Entry 5VXN (X-ray diffraction, 3.38 A resolution); this record covers chains B and F of the 4 polymer chains in the assembly.

# Chain B
Name: Transcriptional regulatory protein RcsB
Organism: Escherichia coli (strain K12)
UniProt: P0DMC7 (RCSB_ECOLI); the construct has insertions or renumbered stretches relative to UniProt, so the offset changes along the chain: 1-125 = UniProt 1-125; 131-139 = UniProt 132-140; 141-216 = UniProt 141-216
Chain sequence (216 residues; each row starts with the number of its first residue; note: 6 numbers in that range are skipped by the numbering (no residue carries them; nothing is unmodelled there); a row labelled like 125A-125F holds insertion residues (125A, then the next letters in order)):
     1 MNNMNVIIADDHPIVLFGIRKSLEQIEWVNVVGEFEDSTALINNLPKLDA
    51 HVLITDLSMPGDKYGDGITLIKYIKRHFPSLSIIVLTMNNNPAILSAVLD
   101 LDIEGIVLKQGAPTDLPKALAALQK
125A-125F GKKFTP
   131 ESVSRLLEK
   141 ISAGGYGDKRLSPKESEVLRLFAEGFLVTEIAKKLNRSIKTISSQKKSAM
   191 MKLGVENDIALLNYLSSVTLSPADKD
Not modelled in the structure: 1, 125A-125F, 141-149, 208-216
Curated features (UniProtKB/Swiss-Prot):
  - DNA-binding region: Val168 to Lys187 (H-T-H motif)
  - modified residue: Asp56 (4-aspartylphosphate)
Reported in the primary citation:
  - binding site for the 18-nt DNA strand: Lys180, Ser184
  - post-translational modification sites: Asp56, Lys154, Lys180 (citing earlier work)

# Chain F
Molecule: 18-nt DNA strand
Sequence (18 nucleotides; each row starts with the number of its first residue):
    19 TCTAAGATTTTTCCTAAA

# Interface between chain B and chain F
Pairs across the interface - 16 pairs, chain B then chain F:
  Ser152(B) - DT19(F)  phosphate contact
  Ser152(B) - DC20(F)  hydrogen bond to the phosphate
  Pro153(B) - DC20(F)  phosphate contact
  Lys154(B) - DC20(F)  phosphate contact
  Lys154(B) - DT21(F)  salt bridge to the phosphate
  Arg177(B) - DT21(F)  salt bridge to the phosphate
  Arg177(B) - DA22(F)  phosphate contact
  Ser178(B) - DA22(F)  hydrogen bond to the phosphate
  Lys180(B) - DA23(F)  base contact
  Lys180(B) - DG24(F)  hydrogen bond to the base
  Lys180(B) - DA25(F)  base contact
  Thr181(B) - DT21(F)  sugar contact
  Thr181(B) - DA22(F)  hydrogen bond to the phosphate
  Ser184(B) - DA22(F)  hydrogen bond to the base
  Gln185(B) - DC20(F)  sugar contact
  Gln185(B) - DT21(F)  hydrogen bond to the phosphate
Other interface residues (no listed pair), chain B (10 interface residues in all): Glu155

# Summary
10 residues of chain B face 7 of chain F across their interface; the contacts include 6 hydrogen bonds and 2
salt bridges. Polar contacts include Lys180(B)-DG24(F), Ser184(B)-DA22(F) and Ser152(B)-DC20(F). The paper
reports a binding site for the 18-nt DNA strand at Lys180(B) and Ser184(B); modification sites Asp56(B),
Lys154(B) and Lys180(B).
Here chain B is Transcriptional regulatory protein RcsB (Escherichia coli (strain K12)) and chain F is an
18-nt DNA strand. Entry 5VXN (Structure of two RcsB dimers bound to two parallel DNAs) was determined by X-ray
diffraction (same publication as 5W43).
